Entry 2QR2 (X-ray diffraction, 2.45 A resolution); this record covers chains A and B.

# Chain A (and B)
Molecule: Protein (quinone reductase type 2)
Source organism: Homo sapiens
Notes: EC 1.6.99.2; chain B of this document is another copy of the same molecule, construct and numbering; everything in this record applies to it too
UniProt: P16083 (NQO2_HUMAN); residues 1-230 here correspond to UniProt positions 2-231 (UniProt number = residue number + 1)
Sequence (230 residues; row label = number of the first residue in the row):
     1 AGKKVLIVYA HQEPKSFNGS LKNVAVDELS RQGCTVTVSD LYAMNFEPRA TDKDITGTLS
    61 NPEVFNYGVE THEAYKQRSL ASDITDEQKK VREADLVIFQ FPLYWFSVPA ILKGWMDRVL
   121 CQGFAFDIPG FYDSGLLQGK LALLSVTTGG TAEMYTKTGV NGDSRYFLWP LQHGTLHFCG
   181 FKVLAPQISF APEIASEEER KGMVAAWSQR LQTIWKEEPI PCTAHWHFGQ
Bound ions: Zn2+: His-173, His-177, Cys-222
Residues lining bound ligands:
  - FAD (flavin-adenine dinucleotide), molecule 1: His-11, Lys-15, Ser-16, Phe-17, Asn-18, Ser-20, Pro-102, Leu-103, Tyr-104, Trp-105, Phe-106, Thr-147, Thr-148, Gly-149, Gly-150, Tyr-155, Pro-192, Glu-193, Arg-200, Lys-201, Val-204
  - FAD, molecule 2: Asn-66, Tyr-67, Gly-68, Asp-117
  - menadione (VK3), molecule 1: Trp-105, Gly-149, Gly-150, Met-154, Asn-161
  - menadione (VK3), molecule 2: Phe-126, Gly-174, Phe-178
Curated features (UniProtKB/Swiss-Prot):
  - binding site (FAD): His-11, Phe-17 to Ser-20, Leu-103 to Phe-106, Thr-147 to Gly-150, Tyr-155, Glu-193, Arg-200
  - binding site (substrate): Phe-126 to Ile-128
  - binding site (Zn(2+)): His-173, His-177, Cys-222
  - modified residue (Phosphoserine): Ser-79, Ser-196

# How chain A and chain B interact
Residue-residue contacts - 88 pairs, chain A then chain B:
  Gln-12(A) / Ala-50(B)  hydrogen bond (side chain-backbone)
  Gln-12(A) / Phe-65(B)
  Glu-13(A) / Glu-63(B)
  Glu-13(A) / Val-64(B)
  Glu-13(A) / Phe-65(B)  hydrogen bond (side chain-backbone)
  Lys-15(A) / Glu-63(B)  salt bridge
  Tyr-42(A) / Ala-50(B)
  Asn-45(A) / Arg-49(B)  hydrogen bond (backbone-side chain)
  Phe-46(A) / Arg-49(B)  hydrogen bond (backbone-side chain)
  Glu-47(A) / Arg-49(B)  salt bridge
  Pro-48(A) / Pro-48(B)  hydrophobic
  Pro-48(A) / Arg-49(B)
  Pro-48(A) / Ala-110(B)
  Arg-49(A) / Asn-45(B)  hydrogen bond (side chain-backbone)
  Arg-49(A) / Phe-46(B)  hydrogen bond (side chain-backbone)
  Arg-49(A) / Glu-47(B)  salt bridge
  Arg-49(A) / Pro-48(B)
  Arg-49(A) / Ile-111(B)
  Ala-50(A) / Gln-12(B)  hydrogen bond (backbone-side chain)
  Ala-50(A) / Tyr-42(B)
  Glu-63(A) / Lys-15(B)  hydrogen bond (backbone-side chain)
  Val-64(A) / Glu-13(B)
  Val-64(A) / Lys-15(B)
  Phe-65(A) / Gln-12(B)
  Phe-65(A) / Glu-13(B)  hydrogen bond (backbone-side chain)
  Asn-66(A) / Glu-193(B)  hydrogen bond
  Tyr-67(A) / Tyr-104(B)
  Tyr-104(A) / Tyr-67(B)
  Tyr-104(A) / Lys-113(B)  hydrogen bond (backbone-side chain)
  Tyr-104(A) / Asp-117(B)
  Trp-105(A) / Met-116(B)  hydrogen bond (side chain-backbone)
  Trp-105(A) / Asp-117(B)
  Trp-105(A) / Leu-120(B)
  Trp-105(A) / Phe-126(B)  hydrophobic
  Trp-105(A) / Gly-174(B)
  Trp-105(A) / Thr-175(B)
  Trp-105(A) / Phe-178(B)  hydrophobic
  Trp-105(A) / Cys-179(B)  hydrophobic
  Phe-106(A) / Tyr-132(B)
  Phe-106(A) / Trp-169(B)
  Phe-106(A) / Pro-170(B)  hydrophobic
  Phe-106(A) / His-173(B)
  Phe-106(A) / Gly-174(B)
  Ser-107(A) / Lys-113(B)
  Val-108(A) / Lys-113(B)  hydrogen bond (backbone-side chain)
  Pro-109(A) / Asp-117(B)
  Ala-110(A) / Pro-48(B)
  Ala-110(A) / Ala-110(B)
  Ala-110(A) / Lys-113(B)
  Ala-110(A) / Gly-114(B)
  Ala-110(A) / Asp-117(B)  hydrogen bond (backbone-side chain)
  Ile-111(A) / Arg-49(B)
  Lys-113(A) / Tyr-104(B)  hydrogen bond (side chain-backbone)
  Lys-113(A) / Ser-107(B)
  Lys-113(A) / Val-108(B)  hydrogen bond (side chain-backbone)
  Lys-113(A) / Ala-110(B)
  Gly-114(A) / Ala-110(B)
  Met-116(A) / Trp-105(B)  hydrogen bond (backbone-side chain)
  Asp-117(A) / Tyr-104(B)
  Asp-117(A) / Trp-105(B)
  Asp-117(A) / Pro-109(B)
  Asp-117(A) / Ala-110(B)  hydrogen bond (side chain-backbone)
  Leu-120(A) / Trp-105(B)
  Phe-126(A) / Trp-105(B)  hydrophobic
  Tyr-132(A) / Phe-106(B)
  Tyr-132(A) / Val-160(B)  hydrogen bond (side chain-backbone)
  Tyr-132(A) / Asn-161(B)  hydrogen bond
  Lys-157(A) / Gln-230(B)  hydrogen bond
  Val-160(A) / Tyr-132(B)  hydrogen bond (backbone-side chain)
  Val-160(A) / His-173(B)  hydrogen bond (backbone-side chain)
  Asn-161(A) / Tyr-132(B)  hydrogen bond
  Asn-161(A) / Trp-169(B)
  Tyr-166(A) / Trp-169(B)
  Tyr-166(A) / Phe-228(B)  hydrophobic
  Tyr-166(A) / Gln-230(B)
  Trp-169(A) / Phe-106(B)
  Trp-169(A) / Asn-161(B)
  Trp-169(A) / Tyr-166(B)
  Pro-170(A) / Phe-106(B)  hydrophobic
  His-173(A) / Val-160(B)  hydrogen bond (side chain-backbone)
  Gly-174(A) / Trp-105(B)
  Gly-174(A) / Phe-106(B)
  Thr-175(A) / Trp-105(B)
  Phe-178(A) / Trp-105(B)  hydrophobic
  Cys-179(A) / Trp-105(B)  hydrophobic
  Glu-193(A) / Asn-66(B)  hydrogen bond
  Phe-228(A) / Tyr-166(B)  hydrophobic
  Phe-228(A) / Phe-228(B)  hydrophobic
Other interface residues (no listed pair), chain A (48 interface residues in all): His-11, Thr-51, Phe-131, Gly-162, Phe-167
Other interface residues (no listed pair), chain B (47 interface residues in all): Thr-51, Gly-162, Phe-167, Ala-224

# Overview
48 residues of chain A face 47 of chain B across their interface; the contacts include 26 hydrogen bonds and 3
salt bridges. Among the polar pairs are Lys-15(A)/Glu-63(B), Glu-47(A)/Arg-49(B) and Gln-12(A)/Ala-50(B).
Bound to chain A: flavin-adenine dinucleotide and menadione.
Both chains are Protein (quinone reductase type 2) (Homo sapiens). Entry 2QR2 (Human quinone reductase type 2,
complex with menadione) was determined by X-ray diffraction, deposited together with 1QR2.
